PDB entry 4GLA | X-ray diffraction, 2.75 A resolution | chains A and D

== Chain A ==
Molecule: Lysozyme C
From: Gallus gallus
Notes: EC 3.2.1.17
UniProtKB: P00698 (LYSC_CHICK); residues 1-129 here correspond to UniProt positions 19-147 (UniProt number = residue number + 18)
Chain sequence (129 residues; each row starts with the number of its first residue):
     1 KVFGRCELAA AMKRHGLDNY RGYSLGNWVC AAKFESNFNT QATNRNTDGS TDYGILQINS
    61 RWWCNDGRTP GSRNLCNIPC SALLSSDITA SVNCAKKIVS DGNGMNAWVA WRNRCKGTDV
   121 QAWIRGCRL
Disulfide bonds: Cys6-Cys127, Cys30-Cys115, Cys64-Cys80, Cys76-Cys94

== Chain D ==
Molecule: OBody NL8
From: Pyrobaculum aerophilum
Chain sequence (109 residues; row label = number of the first residue in the row; numbers below 1 keep their minus sign (Gly-1 is residue -1)):
    -1 GSVYPKKTHW TAEITPNLHG TEVVVAGWVA SLGDYGRVKI VKVSDREGGA AVPVYLEAGK
    59 TPDHLFKVFA ELSREDVVVI KGIVEASKGV GRGVEIFPSE IWILNKAKA
Unresolved in the structure: -1 to 18

== Chain A / chain D interface ==
Residue-residue contacts (33):
  Glu35(A) - Arg35(D)  salt bridge
  Asn44(A) - Arg35(D)
  Asn46(A) - Arg35(D)
  Asp52(A) - Arg35(D)  salt bridge
  Asn59(A) - Tyr33(D)
  Asn59(A) - Gly34(D)
  Arg61(A) - Asp32(D)  salt bridge
  Trp62(A) - Leu30(D)
  Trp62(A) - Gly31(D)
  Trp62(A) - Asp32(D)
  Trp63(A) - Asp32(D)  hydrogen bond (side chain-backbone)
  Trp63(A) - Tyr33(D)
  Asp101(A) - Tyr33(D)  hydrogen bond
  Gly102(A) - Lys40(D)  hydrogen bond (backbone-side chain)
  Asn103(A) - Tyr33(D)  hydrogen bond
  Asn103(A) - Ile38(D)
  Asn103(A) - Lys40(D)
  Asn106(A) - Ile38(D)
  Asn106(A) - Tyr53(D)
  Ala107(A) - Tyr33(D)
  Val109(A) - Arg35(D)
  Val109(A) - Val36(D)  hydrophobic
  Val109(A) - Glu55(D)
  Arg112(A) - Tyr53(D)
  Arg112(A) - Lys86(D)
  Arg112(A) - Glu93(D)  salt bridge
  Arg112(A) - Phe95(D)
  Asn113(A) - Glu55(D)
  Asn113(A) - Lys86(D)
  Lys116(A) - Ser85(D)
  Lys116(A) - Lys86(D)
  Lys116(A) - Glu93(D)  salt bridge
  Gly117(A) - Gly87(D)
Interface residues without a listed pair, chain A (21 interface residues in all): Gln57, Ile98, Trp108
Interface residues without a listed pair, chain D (18 interface residues in all): Lys37, Lys58
Interface features reported in the paper:
  - interface residues, chain D: Asp32(D), Tyr33(D), Arg35(D), Val36(D), Ile38(D), Lys86(D), Glu93(D)

== Summary ==
Chain A and chain D form an interface of 21 and 18 residues respectively; the contacts include 4 hydrogen
bonds and 5 salt bridges. Among the polar pairs are Glu35(A)-Arg35(D), Asp52(A)-Arg35(D) and
Arg61(A)-Asp32(D). The paper reports interface residues Asp32(D), Tyr33(D) and Arg35(D) among others.
Here chain A is Lysozyme C (Gallus gallus) and chain D is OBody NL8 (Pyrobaculum aerophilum). Entry 4GLA
(OBody NL8 bound to hen egg-white lysozyme) was determined by X-ray diffraction together with 4GLV, 4GN3, 4GN4
and 4GN5 from the same study.
